4RAG - chain A; structure by X-ray diffraction, 1.85 A resolution.

== Chain A ==
Protein: Protein phosphatase 1A
From: Homo sapiens
Notes: EC 3.1.3.16; fragment: PP2Ca
UniProt: P35813 (PPM1A_HUMAN); residues 2-368 here = UniProt positions 2-368
Chain sequence (367 residues; each row starts with the number of its first residue):
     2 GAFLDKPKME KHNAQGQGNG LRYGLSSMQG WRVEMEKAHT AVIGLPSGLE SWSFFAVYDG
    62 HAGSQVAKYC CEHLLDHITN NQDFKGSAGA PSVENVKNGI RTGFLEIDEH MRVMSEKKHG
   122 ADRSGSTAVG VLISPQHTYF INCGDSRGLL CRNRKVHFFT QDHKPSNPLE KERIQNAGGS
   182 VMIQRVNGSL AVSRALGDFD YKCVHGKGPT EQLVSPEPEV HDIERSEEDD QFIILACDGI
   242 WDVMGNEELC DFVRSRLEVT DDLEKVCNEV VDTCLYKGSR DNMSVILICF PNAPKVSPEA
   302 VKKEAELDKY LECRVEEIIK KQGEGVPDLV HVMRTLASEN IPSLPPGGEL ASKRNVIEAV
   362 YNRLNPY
Not modelled in the structure: 322-326
Sequence notes: engineered mutation K38 (Asp in P35813)
Metal / ion sites: Mn2+: D60, D239, D282
Reported in the primary citation:
  - mutagenesis - D38K (5-fold): decreased catalytic activity on pNPP
  - mutagenesis - D38K (8 300-fold): decreased catalytic activity on phospho-peptide
  - mutagenesis - D38K: decreased signaling
  - mutagenesis - D38K (10-fold): decreased binding to sulfate
  - mutagenesis - D38K: abolished binding to M2 metal ion
  - Mn2+ coordination: D60
  - mutagenesis - D60A (30-folds), D60N (30-folds), H62N: decreased catalytic activity
  - catalytic residues: H62

== Summary ==
D60, D239 and D282 coordinate Mn2+. The paper reports the catalytic residue H62; D60A, D60N and H62N reduce
catalytic activity.
Chain A is Protein phosphatase 1A (Homo sapiens); the structure, CRYSTAL STRUCTURE of PPC2A-D38K, was
determined by X-ray diffraction, deposited together with 4RAF.
